6X3X - chains D and E of the 9 polymer chains in the assembly; structure by electron microscopy, 2.92 A resolution.

== Chain D ==
Name: Gamma-aminobutyric acid receptor subunit alpha-1
Organism: Homo sapiens
Reference sequence: P14867 (GBRA1_HUMAN); the construct has insertions or renumbered stretches relative to UniProt, so the offset changes along the chain: 1-312 = UniProt 28-339; 320-358 = UniProt 418-456
Amino-acid sequence (358 residues; row label = number of the first residue in the row):
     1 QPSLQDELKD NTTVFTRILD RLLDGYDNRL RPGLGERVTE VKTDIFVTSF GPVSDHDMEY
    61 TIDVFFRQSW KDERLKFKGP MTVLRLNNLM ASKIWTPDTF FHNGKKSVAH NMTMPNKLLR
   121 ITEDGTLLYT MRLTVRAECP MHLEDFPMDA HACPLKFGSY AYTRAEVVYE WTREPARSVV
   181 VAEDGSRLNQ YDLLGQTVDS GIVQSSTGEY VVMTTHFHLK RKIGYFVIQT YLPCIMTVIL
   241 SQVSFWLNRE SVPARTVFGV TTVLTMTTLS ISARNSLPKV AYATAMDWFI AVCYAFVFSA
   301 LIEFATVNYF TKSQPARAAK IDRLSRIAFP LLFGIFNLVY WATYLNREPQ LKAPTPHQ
Not modelled in the structure: 1-9, 348-358
Disulfides: Cys139-Cys153
Covalently attached groups: N-acetylglucosamine (NAG) linked to Asn111
Differences from the reference sequence: linker (313-319)
Residues lining bound ligands:
  - gamma-amino-butanoic acid (ABU): Phe65, Arg67, Leu118, Thr130
  - DZP (7-chloro-1-methyl-5-phenyl-1,3-dihydro-2H-1,4-benzodiazepin-2-one), molecule 1: Phe100, His102, Ser159, Tyr160, Val203, Gln204, Ser205, Ser206, Tyr210
  - DZP, molecule 2: Ile228, Leu232, Pro233, Met236, Thr237, Thr265, Leu269
Swiss-Prot annotation at these positions:
  - binding site (4-aminobutanoate): Arg67, Thr130
  - binding site (3alpha-hydroxy-5alpha-pregnan-11,20-dione): Trp246
  - glycosylation (N-linked (GlcNAc...) asparagine): Asn11, Asn111

== Chain E ==
Name: Gamma-aminobutyric acid receptor subunit gamma-2
Organism: Homo sapiens
Reference sequence: P18507 (GBRG2_HUMAN); residues 3-322 here correspond to UniProt positions 42-361 (UniProt number = residue number + 39)
Amino-acid sequence (417 residues; each row starts with the number of its first residue; numbers below 1 keep their minus sign (Trp-36 is residue -36)):
   -36 WSHPQFEKGG GSGGGSGGSS AWSHPQFEKL EVLFQGPQKS DDDYEDYASN KTWVLTPKVP
    24 EGDVTVILNN LLEGYDNKLR PDIGVKPTLI HTDMYVNSIG PVNAINMEYT IDIFFAQTWY
    84 DRRLKFNSTI KVLRLNSNMV GKIWIPDTFF RNSKKADAHW ITTPNRMLRI WNDGRVLYTL
   144 RLTIDAECQL QLHNFPMDEH SCPLEFSSYG YPREEIVYQW KRSSVEVGDT RSWRLYQFSF
   204 VGLRNTTEVV KTTSGDYVVM SVYFDLSRRM GYFTIQTYIP CTLIVVLSWV SFWINKDAVP
   264 ARTSLGITTV LTMTTLSTIA RKSLPKVSYV TAMDLFVSVC FIFVFSALVE YGTLHYFVSS
   324 QPARAAKMDS YARIFFPTAF CLFNLVYWVS YLYLSRGSGA TNFSLLKQAG DVEENPG
Not modelled in the structure: -36 to 24, 358-380
Disulfides: Cys151-Cys165
Covalently attached groups: N-acetylglucosamine (NAG) linked to Asn208
Differences from the reference sequence: linker (323-329)
Residues lining bound ligands:
  - DZP (7-chloro-1-methyl-5-phenyl-1,3-dihydro-2H-1,4-benzodiazepin-2-one), molecule 1: Tyr58, Asn60, Phe77
  - DZP, molecule 2: Met276, Thr277, Ser280, Thr281, Arg284, Asp297, Ser301, Phe304
Swiss-Prot annotation at these positions:
  - glycosylation (N-linked (GlcNAc...) asparagine): Asn13, Asn90, Asn208
What the authors report for this chain:
  - binding site for DZP: Thr277, Ser280, Phe304

== Chain D / chain E interface ==
Contacting residue pairs - 83 pairs, chain D then chain E:
  Asp27(D) with Thr28(E), hydrogen bond
  Asn28(D) with Asn99(E); Asn101(E), hydrogen bond (backbone-side chain)
  Arg29(D) with Leu31(E); Asn32(E), hydrogen bond
  Leu30(D) with Val27(E), hydrophobic; Thr28(E)
  Leu34(D) with Val27(E), hydrophobic
  His56(D) with Arg197(E); Tyr199(E)
  Asp57(D) with Arg197(E), hydrogen bond (backbone-side chain); Tyr199(E)
  Met58(D) with Tyr199(E)
  Trp95(D) with Asn99(E)
  Pro97(D) with Thr126(E)
  Asp98(D) with Asn99(E); Thr126(E)
  Thr99(D) with Ile124(E); Thr125(E), hydrogen bond (backbone-backbone)
  Phe100(D) with Ile124(E); Asn128(E); Arg144(E)
  Phe101(D) with Arg144(E), hydrogen bond (backbone-side chain)
  His102(D) with Arg144(E), hydrogen bond (backbone-side chain)
  Gly104(D) with Arg144(E)
  Lys105(D) with His122(E); Arg197(E)
  Lys106(D) with Asp120(E), salt bridge; Ala121(E)
  Ser107(D) with Ile124(E)
  Ala109(D) with Ile124(E), hydrophobic
  Met131(D) with Thr125(E)
  Leu133(D) with Thr125(E)
  Glu138(D) with Ser195(E); Arg197(E)
  Tyr160(D) with Phe77(E), hydrophobic; Asn128(E); Arg129(E); Met130(E), hydrophobic; Thr142(E); Leu143(E); Arg144(E)
  Ala161(D) with Leu98(E); Arg129(E); Met130(E), hydrophobic; Arg132(E)
  Tyr162(D) with Asn99(E)
  Thr163(D) with Arg132(E)
  Glu166(D) with Arg97(E), salt bridge
  Thr207(D) with Arg132(E), hydrogen bond (backbone-side chain)
  Tyr210(D) with Arg132(E), hydrogen bond
  Val252(D) with Ala261(E), hydrophobic
  Pro253(D) with Pro263(E), hydrophobic
  Thr256(D) with Ala264(E); Ser267(E)
  Val260(D) with Leu268(E), hydrophobic; Thr271(E)
  Val263(D) with Leu250(E), hydrophobic
  Leu264(D) with Thr271(E); Thr275(E)
  Thr267(D) with Thr275(E)
  Ile271(D) with Leu279(E), hydrophobic; Ile282(E), hydrophobic
  Arg274(D) with Gln239(E)
  Lys279(D) with Tyr199(E); Gln200(E); Tyr235(E)
  Val280(D) with Tyr235(E)
  Ala281(D) with Arg232(E); Gly234(E); Tyr235(E)
  Tyr294(D) with Leu246(E), hydrophobic; Ile247(E)
  Phe298(D) with Leu246(E); Val249(E), hydrophobic; Leu250(E), hydrophobic
  Leu301(D) with Leu250(E), hydrophobic
  Ala305(D) with Val253(E), hydrophobic
  Asn308(D) with Ile257(E); Asn258(E), hydrogen bond (side chain-backbone)
  Tyr309(D) with Trp256(E)
  Lys312(D) with Asn258(E); Asp260(E), salt bridge
Interface residues without a listed pair, chain D (57 interface residues in all): Val108, Pro140, Ser206, Ser270, Tyr282, Ala283, Ile302, Phe304
Interface residues without a listed pair, chain E (55 interface residues in all): Leu35, Asn60, Thr146, Glu189, Ile238, Leu274, Arg336

== Overview ==
Chain D and chain E form an interface of 57 and 55 residues respectively; the contacts include 10 hydrogen
bonds and 3 salt bridges. Polar contacts include Lys106(D)-Asp120(E), Glu166(D)-Arg97(E) and
Lys312(D)-Asp260(E). One compound DZP molecule is bound between chain D and chain E. The paper reports a
binding site for DZP at Thr277(E), Ser280(E) and Phe304(E).
Here chain D is Gamma-aminobutyric acid receptor subunit alpha-1 and chain E is Gamma-aminobutyric acid
receptor subunit gamma-2, both from Homo sapiens. Entry 6X3X (Human GABAA receptor alpha1-beta2-gamma2 subtype
in complex with GABA plus diazepam) was determined by electron microscopy, deposited together with 6X3S, 6X3T,
6X3U, 6X3V, 6X3W, 6X3Z and 6X40.
